PDB entry 6HVX | X-ray diffraction, 2.80 A resolution | chains J and X of the 28 polymer chains in the assembly

[Chain J (and X)]
Name: Proteasome subunit beta type-4
From: Saccharomyces cerevisiae (strain ATCC 204508 / S288c)
Notes: EC 3.4.25.1; chain X of this document is another copy of the same molecule, construct and numbering; everything in this record applies to it too
UniProt: P22141 (PSB4_YEAST); residue numbers follow UniProt; this construct covers 1-198
Chain sequence (198 residues; numbered 1 to 198; the number before each row is that of its first residue):
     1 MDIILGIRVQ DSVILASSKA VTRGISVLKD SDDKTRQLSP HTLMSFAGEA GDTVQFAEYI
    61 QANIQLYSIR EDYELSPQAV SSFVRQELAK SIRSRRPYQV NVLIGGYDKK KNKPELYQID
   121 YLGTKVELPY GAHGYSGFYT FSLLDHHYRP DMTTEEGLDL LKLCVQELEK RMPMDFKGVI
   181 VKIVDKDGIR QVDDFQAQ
Unresolved in the structure: 196-198
UniProt features mapped onto this chain:
  - modified residue: M1 (N-acetylmethionine), S76 (Phosphoserine)

[Chain J / chain X interface]
Residue-residue contacts - 38 pairs, chain J then chain X:
  T22(J) with P173(X)
  G24(J) with P173(X)
  I25(J) with Y135(X), hydrophobic; Y139(X), hydrogen bond (backbone-side chain); R171(X); P173(X)
  S26(J) with Y139(X), hydrogen bond; R171(X)
  V27(J) with K170(X); R171(X), hydrogen bond (backbone-side chain); M172(X)
  L28(J) with R171(X)
  Y135(J) with I25(X), hydrophobic
  Y139(J) with I25(X), hydrogen bond (side chain-backbone); S26(X), hydrogen bond
  E169(J) with D175(X); K177(X), hydrogen bond (backbone-side chain)
  K170(J) with V27(X); K177(X), hydrogen bond (backbone-side chain)
  R171(J) with I25(X); S26(X); V27(X), hydrogen bond (side chain-backbone); L28(X)
  M172(J) with V27(X)
  P173(J) with T22(X); G24(X); I25(X), hydrophobic; M174(X); D175(X), hydrogen bond (backbone-backbone)
  M174(J) with P173(X); M174(X), hydrophobic; D175(X)
  D175(J) with E169(X); P173(X), hydrogen bond (backbone-backbone); M174(X); D175(X)
  K177(J) with E169(X), hydrogen bond (side chain-backbone); K170(X), hydrogen bond (side chain-backbone)
Interface residues without a listed pair, chain J (18 interface residues in all): D30, F138
Interface residues without a listed pair, chain X (18 interface residues in all): D30, F138

[Overview]
The chain J/chain X interface involves 18 residues from each chain; the contacts include 12 hydrogen bonds.
Among the polar pairs are I25(J)-Y139(X), S26(J)-Y139(X) and V27(J)-R171(X).
Chain J and chain X are both Proteasome subunit beta type-4 (Saccharomyces cerevisiae (strain ATCC 204508 /
S288c)); the structure, Yeast 20S proteasome in complex with 4, was determined by X-ray diffraction, deposited
together with 6HTB, 6HTC, 6HTD, 6HTP, 6HTR, 6HUB and 30 further entries.
